PDB entry 2GLM | X-ray diffraction, 2.60 A resolution | chains E and F of the 6 polymer chains in the assembly

# Chain E (and F)
Molecule: (3R)-hydroxymyristoyl-acyl carrier protein dehydratase
Organism: Helicobacter pylori
Notes: EC 4.2.1.-; chain F of this document is another copy of the same molecule, construct and numbering; everything in this record applies to it too
UniProt: Q5G940 (Q5G940_HELPY); residues 1-159 here = UniProt positions 1-159
Chain sequence (171 residues; each row starts with the number of its first residue; numbers below 1 keep their minus sign (Met-11 is residue -11)):
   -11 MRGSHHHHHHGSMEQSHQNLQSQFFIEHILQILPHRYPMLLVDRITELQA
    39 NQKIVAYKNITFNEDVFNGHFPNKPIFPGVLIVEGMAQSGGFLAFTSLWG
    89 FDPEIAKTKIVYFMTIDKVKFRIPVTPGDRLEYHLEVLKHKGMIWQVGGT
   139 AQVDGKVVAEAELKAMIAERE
Unresolved in the structure: -11 to 7 (chain F: -11 to 10, 158-159)
Construct notes: expression tag (-11 to 0)
Residues lining bound ligands: benzamidine (BEN): Leu86, Trp87, Gly130, Met131

# How chain E and chain F interact
Residue-residue contacts - 56 pairs, chain E then chain F:
  Pro22(E) - Phe59(F)  hydrophobic
  Pro22(E) - Pro60(F)
  His23(E) - Gly57(F)
  His23(E) - Phe59(F)
  Arg24(E) - Gly57(F)  hydrogen bond (backbone-backbone)
  Arg24(E) - Pro60(F)
  Tyr25(E) - Asn56(F)
  Tyr25(E) - Gly57(F)  hydrogen bond (backbone-backbone)
  Pro26(E) - Asp53(F)
  Met27(E) - Gly57(F)
  Met27(E) - Pro66(F)  hydrophobic
  Asp53(E) - Pro26(F)
  Val54(E) - Met27(F)  hydrophobic
  Asn56(E) - Tyr25(F)
  Gly57(E) - His23(F)
  Gly57(E) - Arg24(F)  hydrogen bond (backbone-backbone)
  Gly57(E) - Tyr25(F)  hydrogen bond (backbone-backbone)
  Gly57(E) - Met27(F)
  His58(E) - Met27(F)
  Phe59(E) - Pro22(F)  hydrophobic
  Phe59(E) - His23(F)
  Phe59(E) - Val99(F)
  Pro60(E) - Pro22(F)
  Pro60(E) - Arg24(F)
  Ile64(E) - Ile98(F)  hydrophobic
  Ile64(E) - Tyr100(F)
  Pro66(E) - Met27(F)  hydrophobic
  Val68(E) - Val68(F)
  Val68(E) - Glu72(F)
  Val68(E) - Phe101(F)  hydrophobic
  Glu72(E) - Val68(F)
  Val99(E) - Phe59(F)
  Phe101(E) - Val68(F)  hydrophobic
  Phe101(E) - Phe109(F)  hydrophobic
  Met102(E) - Lys108(F)
  Met102(E) - Phe109(F)  hydrogen bond (backbone-backbone)
  Thr103(E) - Val107(F)
  Thr103(E) - Lys108(F)
  Ile104(E) - Lys106(F)
  Ile104(E) - Val107(F)  hydrogen bond (backbone-backbone)
  Ile104(E) - Phe109(F)  hydrophobic
  Asp105(E) - Asp105(F)
  Asp105(E) - Lys106(F)  hydrogen bond (side chain-backbone)
  Lys106(E) - Ile104(F)
  Lys106(E) - Asp105(F)  hydrogen bond (backbone-side chain)
  Val107(E) - Thr103(F)
  Val107(E) - Ile104(F)  hydrogen bond (backbone-backbone)
  Lys108(E) - Met102(F)
  Lys108(E) - Thr103(F)
  Phe109(E) - Phe101(F)
  Phe109(E) - Met102(F)  hydrogen bond (backbone-backbone)
  Phe109(E) - Ile104(F)  hydrophobic
  Pro112(E) - Tyr100(F)  hydrophobic
  Arg158(E) - Pro60(F)  hydrogen bond (side chain-backbone)
  Arg158(E) - Asn61(F)
  Arg158(E) - Lys62(F)
Other interface residues (no listed pair), chain E (35 interface residues in all): Lys62, Leu69, Val71, Ile98, Tyr100, Glu159
Other interface residues (no listed pair), chain F (33 interface residues in all): Val54, His58, Ile64, Leu69, Pro112

# Summary
35 residues of chain E and 33 residues of chain F are in contact, with 11 hydrogen bonds. Polar pairs include
Asp105(E)-Lys106(F), Arg158(E)-Pro60(F) and Arg24(E)-Gly57(F). Chain E binds benzamidine.
Chain E and chain F are both (3R)-hydroxymyristoyl-acyl carrier protein dehydratase (Helicobacter pylori); the
structure, Crystal structure of (3R)-Hydroxyacyl-Acyl Carrier Protein Dehydratase(FabZ) from Helicobacter
pylori complexed with Compound 2, was determined by X-ray diffraction together with 2GLL, 2GLP and 2GLV from
the same study.
